PDB entry 9GC3 | electron microscopy, 2.46 A resolution | chains A and C of the 5 polymer chains in the assembly

Chain A:
Name: Transcription factor tau 138 kDa subunit
Source organism: Saccharomyces cerevisiae
UniProt: P34111 (TFC3_YEAST); residue numbers follow UniProt; this construct covers 1-1160
Sequence (1201 residues; each row starts with the number of its first residue):
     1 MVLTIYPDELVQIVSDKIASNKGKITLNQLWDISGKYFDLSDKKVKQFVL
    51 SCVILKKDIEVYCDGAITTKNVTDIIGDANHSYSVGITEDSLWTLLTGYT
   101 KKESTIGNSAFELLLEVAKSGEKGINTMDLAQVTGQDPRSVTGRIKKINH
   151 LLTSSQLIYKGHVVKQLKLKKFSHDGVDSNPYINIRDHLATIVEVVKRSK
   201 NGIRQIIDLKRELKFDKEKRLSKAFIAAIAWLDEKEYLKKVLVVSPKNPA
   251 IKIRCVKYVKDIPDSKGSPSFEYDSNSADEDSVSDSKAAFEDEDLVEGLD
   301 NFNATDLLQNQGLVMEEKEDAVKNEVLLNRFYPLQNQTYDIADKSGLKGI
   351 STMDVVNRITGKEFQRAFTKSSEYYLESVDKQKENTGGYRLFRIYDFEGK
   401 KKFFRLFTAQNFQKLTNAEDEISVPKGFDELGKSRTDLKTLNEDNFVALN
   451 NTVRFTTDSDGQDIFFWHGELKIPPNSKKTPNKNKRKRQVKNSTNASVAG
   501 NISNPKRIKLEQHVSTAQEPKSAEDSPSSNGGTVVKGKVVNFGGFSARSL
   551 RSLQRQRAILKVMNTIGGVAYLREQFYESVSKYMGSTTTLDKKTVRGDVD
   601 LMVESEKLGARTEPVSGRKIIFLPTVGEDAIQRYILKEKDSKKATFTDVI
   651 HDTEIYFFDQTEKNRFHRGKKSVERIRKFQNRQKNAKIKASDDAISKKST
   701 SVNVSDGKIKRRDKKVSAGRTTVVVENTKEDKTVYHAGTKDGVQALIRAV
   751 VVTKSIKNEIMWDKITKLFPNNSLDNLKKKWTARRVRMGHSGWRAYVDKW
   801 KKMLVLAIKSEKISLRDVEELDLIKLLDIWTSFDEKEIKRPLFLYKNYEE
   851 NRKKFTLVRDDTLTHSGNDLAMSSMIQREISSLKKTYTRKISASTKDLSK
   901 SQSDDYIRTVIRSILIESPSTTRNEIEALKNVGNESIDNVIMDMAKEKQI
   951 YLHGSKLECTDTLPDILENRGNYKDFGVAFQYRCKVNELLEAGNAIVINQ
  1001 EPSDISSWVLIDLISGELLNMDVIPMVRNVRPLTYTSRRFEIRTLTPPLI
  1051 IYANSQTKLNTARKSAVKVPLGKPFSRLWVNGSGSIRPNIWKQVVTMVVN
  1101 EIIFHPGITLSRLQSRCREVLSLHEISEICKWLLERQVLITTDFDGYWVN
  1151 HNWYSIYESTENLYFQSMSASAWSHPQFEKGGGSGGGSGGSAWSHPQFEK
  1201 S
Unresolved in the structure: 263-321, 478-537, 669-1201
Construct notes: expression tag (1161-1201)
From the paper describing this entry:
  - binding site for the 40-nt DNA strand: Arg139, His162, Lys400, Lys593
  - binding site for the 40-nt DNA strand: Arg139, Ser140, Lys223, Arg366, Lys370, Lys400, Asp591

Chain C:
Name: Transcription factor tau 60 kDa subunit
Source organism: Saccharomyces cerevisiae
UniProt: Q12308 (TFC8_YEAST); residue numbers follow UniProt; this construct covers 1-588
Sequence (588 residues; each row starts with the number of its first residue):
     1 MKLLKDLLVDRKEFEDWKNNLTWARDGTLYLTTFPDISIGQPKYAKDINC
    51 NSKNLFHVKEFPLEFENKLDFELAQQNGLLNSQPVCYPRVCKPSPIDDWM
   101 AVLSNNGNVSVFKDNKMLTNLDSKGNLSSRTYHCFEWNPIESSIVVGNED
   151 GELQFFSIRKNSENTPEFYFESSIRLSDAGSKDWVTHIVWYEDVLVAALS
   201 NNSVFSMTVSASSHQPVSRMIQNASRRKITDLKIVDYKVVLTCPGYVHKI
   251 DLKNYSISSLKTGSLENFHIIPLNHEKESTILLMSNKTSYKVLLEDELHV
   301 TADNIIAPYLEKKFKKWSTIWNEFNNYETTLVIHGISLSPDGYSIAIVYD
   351 MERVAFKYKIASEQSFNIMFAPLYHTWTISERAVGLAWYQTYQIYNQSLP
   401 KLPENFSMNKKLLNGNYPISLDFQSYLNALMKSEEMRIIMFLNMTIDKPS
   451 ILSFLEALYEYAINKKSELTNSFDLACVLSIAAILKREAPIYNGTLLMKN
   501 SFLEETFNLESFTADPETVTSTTNNTWKRCGVTLLPILTTHVKICPVSKQ
   551 RVIDIKRDDLNDYGWFTRGLLERFNEISVYCGTTLEVM

Interface between chain A and chain C:
Residue-residue contacts (48; chain A residue first):
  Thr4(A) with Thr526(C); Lys528(C)
  Ile5(A) with Lys528(C)
  Tyr6(A) with Lys528(C); Ile537(C), hydrophobic; Arg551(C)
  Pro7(A) with Thr539(C); Thr540(C)
  Asp8(A) with Thr540(C); Val542(C); Ile544(C); Arg551(C), salt bridge; Met588(C)
  Val11(A) with Met588(C), hydrophobic
  Lys44(A) with Phe502(C); Leu503(C)
  Val45(A) with Leu503(C), hydrophobic; Asn525(C)
  Gln47(A) with Phe502(C)
  Phe48(A) with Asn500(C); Trp527(C), hydrophobic; Leu538(C)
  Ser51(A) with Phe502(C)
  Cys52(A) with Thr540(C)
  Val72(A) with Phe502(C), hydrophobic
  Gly98(A) with His57(C)
  Tyr99(A) with His57(C); Val58(C), hydrogen bond (side chain-backbone)
  Glu103(A) with Lys59(C); Glu60(C), hydrogen bond (side chain-backbone)
  Thr105(A) with Arg11(C)
  Val322(A) with Asn325(C); Asn326(C)
  Lys323(A) with Asn326(C)
  Asn324(A) with Asn326(C), hydrogen bond (backbone-backbone); Tyr327(C), hydrogen bond
  Val326(A) with Phe356(C), hydrophobic
  Leu328(A) with Phe356(C), hydrophobic
  Thr360(A) with Phe356(C)
  Glu363(A) with Arg353(C), salt bridge; Phe356(C); Lys357(C), salt bridge; Tyr358(C)
  Phe364(A) with Phe356(C); Lys357(C)
  Arg366(A) with Ile360(C); Glu363(C)
  Ala367(A) with Tyr358(C), hydrophobic
Interface residues without a listed pair, chain A (33 interface residues in all): Glu9, Phe38, Asp39, Leu55, Lys56, His150
Interface residues without a listed pair, chain C (36 interface residues in all): Lys53, Glu352, Ala355, Thr518, Arg529, Lys549, Gln550

Summary:
The interface between chain A and chain C involves 33 residues on one side and 36 on the other, with 4
hydrogen bonds and 3 salt bridges. Polar pairs include Asp8(A)-Arg551(C), Glu363(A)-Arg353(C) and
Glu363(A)-Lys357(C). The paper reports a binding site for the 40-nt DNA strand at Arg139(A), His162(A) and
Lys400(A) among others.
Here chain A is Transcription factor tau 138 kDa subunit and chain C is Transcription factor tau 60 kDa
subunit, both from Saccharomyces cerevisiae. Entry 9GC3 (yeast TFIIIC TauB subcomplex bound to a tRNA gene)
was determined by electron microscopy, deposited together with 9GCK.
